Entry 8XPM (electron microscopy, 3.90 A resolution); this record covers chains O2 and p1 of the 68 polymer chains in the assembly.

Chain O2 (and p1):
Name: Tail tube protein
From: Escherichia phage Lambda
Notes: chain p1 of this document is another copy of the same molecule, construct and numbering; everything in this record applies to it too
UniProt: P03733 (TUBE_LAMBD); numbering as in UniProt (aligned over 1-246)
Sequence (246 residues; each row starts with the number of its first residue):
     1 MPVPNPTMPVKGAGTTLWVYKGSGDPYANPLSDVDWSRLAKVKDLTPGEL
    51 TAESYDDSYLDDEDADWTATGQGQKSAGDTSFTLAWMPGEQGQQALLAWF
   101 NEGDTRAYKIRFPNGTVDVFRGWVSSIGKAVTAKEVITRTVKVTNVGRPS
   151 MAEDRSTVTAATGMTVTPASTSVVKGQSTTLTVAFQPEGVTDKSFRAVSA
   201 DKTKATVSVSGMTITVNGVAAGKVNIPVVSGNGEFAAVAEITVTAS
Disordered / not traced: 1-3

How chain O2 and chain p1 interact:
Residue-residue contacts (26; chain O2 residue first):
  Tyr55(O2) - Lys134(p1)
  Tyr55(O2) - Glu135(p1)
  Tyr55(O2) - Val136(p1)  hydrogen bond (side chain-backbone)
  Asp57(O2) - Lys41(p1)
  Ser58(O2) - Lys41(p1)
  Ser58(O2) - Lys43(p1)  hydrogen bond (backbone-side chain)
  Tyr59(O2) - Lys41(p1)
  Tyr59(O2) - Val42(p1)
  Tyr59(O2) - Lys43(p1)  hydrogen bond (side chain-backbone)
  Tyr59(O2) - Asp44(p1)  hydrogen bond (side chain-backbone)
  Tyr59(O2) - Leu45(p1)
  Tyr59(O2) - Phe82(p1)
  Tyr59(O2) - Thr83(p1)  hydrogen bond (side chain-backbone)
  Tyr59(O2) - Leu84(p1)  hydrophobic
  Tyr59(O2) - Ala85(p1)
  Leu60(O2) - Gly12(p1)
  Leu60(O2) - Val42(p1)
  Asp61(O2) - Gly14(p1)
  Asp61(O2) - Thr15(p1)
  Asp61(O2) - Arg38(p1)  salt bridge
  Asp61(O2) - Ala40(p1)
  Asp61(O2) - Lys41(p1)  hydrogen bond (side chain-backbone)
  Asp61(O2) - Val42(p1)  hydrogen bond (side chain-backbone)
  Asp62(O2) - Gly14(p1)  hydrogen bond (backbone-backbone)
  Glu63(O2) - Gly14(p1)
  Gln74(O2) - Lys134(p1)
Interface residues without a listed pair, chain O2 (10 interface residues in all): Ala65
Interface residues without a listed pair, chain p1 (18 interface residues in all): Ala13

In short:
10 residues of chain O2 and 18 residues of chain p1 are in contact, with 8 hydrogen bonds and 1 salt bridge.
Polar contacts include Asp61(O2)-Arg38(p1), Tyr55(O2)-Val136(p1) and Ser58(O2)-Lys43(p1).
Both chains are Tail tube protein (Escherichia phage Lambda). Entry 8XPM (Mature virion portal of phage lambda
with DNA) was determined by electron microscopy, deposited together with 8XOT, 8XOU, 8XOW and 8XQB.
